5DAC - chains A and B of the 4 polymer chains in the assembly; structure by X-ray diffraction, 2.50 A resolution.

# Chain A (and B)
Protein: Putative uncharacterized protein
From: Chaetomium thermophilum var. thermophilum DSM 1495
Notes: chain B of this document is another copy of the same molecule, construct and numbering; everything in this record applies to it too
UniProtKB: G0SHW7 (G0SHW7_CHATD); the construct has insertions or renumbered stretches relative to UniProt, so the offset changes along the chain: 1-221 = UniProt 1-221; 1088-1090 = UniProt 222-224; 1099-1315 = UniProt 1099-1315
Sequence (449 residues; numbered 1 to 1315; 866 numbers in that range are skipped by the numbering (no residue carries them; nothing is unmodelled there); the number before each row is that of its first residue):
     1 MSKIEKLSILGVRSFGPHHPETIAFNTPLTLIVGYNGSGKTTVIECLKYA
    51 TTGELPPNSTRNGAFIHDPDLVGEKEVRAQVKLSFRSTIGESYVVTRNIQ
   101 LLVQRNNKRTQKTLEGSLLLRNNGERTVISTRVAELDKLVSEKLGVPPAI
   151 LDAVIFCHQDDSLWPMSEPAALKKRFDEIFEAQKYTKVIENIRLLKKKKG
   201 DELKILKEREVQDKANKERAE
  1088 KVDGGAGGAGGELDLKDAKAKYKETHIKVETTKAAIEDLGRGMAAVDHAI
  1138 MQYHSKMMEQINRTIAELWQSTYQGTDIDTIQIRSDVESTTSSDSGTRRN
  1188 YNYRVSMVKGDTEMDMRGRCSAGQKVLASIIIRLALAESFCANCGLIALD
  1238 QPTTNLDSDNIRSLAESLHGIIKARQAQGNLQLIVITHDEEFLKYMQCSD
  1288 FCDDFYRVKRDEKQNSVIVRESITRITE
Unresolved in the structure: 1, 1088-1100, 1313-1315 (chain B: 1, 1088-1099, 1312-1315)
Differences from the reference sequence: linker (1091-1098); engineered mutation Gln1238 (Glu in G0SHW7)
Ion coordination: Mg2+: Thr41, Gln159 (together with ATP-gamma-S)
Residues lining bound ligands:
  - 4-(2-aminoethyl)benzenesulfonyl fluoride (AES): Thr1151, Glu1154, Leu1155, Leu1221, Ala1224, Glu1225, Gly1232, Ile1258, Arg1262
  - ATP-gamma-S (AGS; phosphothiophosphoric acid-adenylate ester), molecule 1: Arg13, Ser14, Tyr35, Asn36, Gly37, Ser38, Gly39, Lys40, Thr41, Thr42, Gly63, Ala64, Phe65, Ile66, His67, Asp68, Leu71, Gln159, Gln1238, His1275, Arg1297
  - ATP-gamma-S (AGS), molecule 2: Asp1164, Met1194, Met1201, Arg1206, Cys1207, Ser1208, Ala1209, Gly1210, Gln1211, Asn1242
From the paper describing this entry:
  - binding site for ATP-gamma-S: Ala64 to Asp68
  - binding site for the 15-nt DNA strand: Asn58, Arg61, Thr110
  - self-association interface (contacts with another copy of this molecule): Arg1204
  - mutagenesis - S1208R: abolished binding to Putative uncharacterized protein (chain A)

# Interface between chain A and chain B
Contacting residue pairs (63; chain A residue first):
  Arg13(A) with Gly1205(B), hydrogen bond (side chain-backbone); Arg1206(B)
  Tyr35(A) with Asp1244(B); Asp1246(B), hydrogen bond
  Asn36(A) with Tyr1160(B); Gly1210(B); Asn1242(B), hydrogen bond (side chain-backbone); Leu1243(B); Asp1244(B), hydrogen bond (backbone-side chain); Asn1247(B), hydrogen bond
  Gly37(A) with Ser1208(B); Gln1211(B)
  Asn58(A) with Arg1204(B); Gly1205(B)
  Ser59(A) with Gly1205(B), hydrogen bond (side chain-backbone)
  Asn62(A) with Arg1206(B), hydrogen bond (backbone-side chain)
  Ala64(A) with Gly1205(B); Arg1206(B)
  Leu71(A) with Thr1199(B)
  Gln159(A) with Ala1209(B)
  Asp160(A) with Lys1212(B), salt bridge
  Tyr1160(A) with Asn36(B)
  Thr1163(A) with Gln1301(B), hydrogen bond
  Asp1164(A) with Arg1297(B), salt bridge; Gln1301(B)
  Thr1199(A) with Asp70(B); Leu71(B)
  Met1201(A) with Leu71(B), hydrophobic
  Arg1204(A) with Asn58(B), hydrogen bond
  Gly1205(A) with Arg13(B), hydrogen bond (backbone-side chain); Asn58(B); Ser59(B), hydrogen bond (backbone-side chain); Ala64(B)
  Arg1206(A) with Arg13(B); Asn62(B); Ala64(B)
  Ser1208(A) with Gly37(B), hydrogen bond (side chain-backbone)
  Ala1209(A) with Gln159(B)
  Gly1210(A) with Asn36(B)
  Gln1211(A) with Gly37(B)
  Lys1212(A) with Asp160(B), salt bridge
  Gln1238(A) with Asn1242(B)
  Thr1241(A) with Thr1241(B); Asn1242(B), hydrogen bond
  Asn1242(A) with Asn36(B), hydrogen bond (backbone-side chain); Gln1238(B); Thr1241(B), hydrogen bond; His1275(B), hydrogen bond (backbone-side chain)
  Leu1243(A) with Asn36(B); His1275(B)
  Asp1244(A) with Tyr35(B); Asn36(B), hydrogen bond (backbone-side chain); His1275(B)
  Ser1245(A) with Glu1277(B), hydrogen bond
  Asp1246(A) with Tyr35(B)
  Asn1247(A) with Asn36(B), hydrogen bond
  His1275(A) with Asn1242(B), hydrogen bond (side chain-backbone); Leu1243(B); Asp1244(B)
  Glu1277(A) with Ser1245(B), hydrogen bond
  Arg1297(A) with Asp1164(B), salt bridge
  Gln1301(A) with Thr1163(B), hydrogen bond; Asp1164(B)
Interface residues without a listed pair, chain A (39 interface residues in all): Asp68, Asp70, Lys1196
Interface residues without a listed pair, chain B (39 interface residues in all): Asp68, Lys1196, Met1201
The authors on this interface:
  - specific contacts: Arg1204(A)-Asn58(B)

# Summary
The chain A/chain B interface involves 39 residues from each chain; the contacts include 22 hydrogen bonds and
4 salt bridges. Polar pairs include Asp160(A)-Lys1212(B), Asp1164(A)-Arg1297(B) and Arg13(A)-Gly1205(B). The
paper describes a contact between Arg1204(A) and Asn58(B). From the paper: a binding site for the 15-nt DNA
strand at Asn58(A), Arg61(A) and Thr110(A); S1208R of chain A abolishes binding to Putative uncharacterized
protein (chain A).
Both chains are Putative uncharacterized protein (Chaetomium thermophilum var. thermophilum DSM 1495). Entry
5DAC (ATP-gamma-S bound Rad50 from Chaetomium thermophilum in complex with DNA) was determined by X-ray
diffraction.
